5KB0 - chain A; structure by X-ray diffraction, 2.13 A resolution.

Chain A:
Name: Pb(II)Zn(II)(GRAND Coil Ser-L16CL30H)3+
Amino-acid sequence (36 residues; numbered 1 to 36; the number before each row is that of its first residue):
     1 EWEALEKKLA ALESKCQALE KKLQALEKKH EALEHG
Metal / ion sites: Zn2+ site 1: Lys-22, Glu-27, Glu-31, His-35; Zn2+ site 2 near His-30 (its only coordinating residue here)

Overview:
Lys-22, Glu-27, Glu-31 and His-35 form the Zn2+ site 1.
Chain A is Pb(II)Zn(II)(GRAND Coil Ser-L16CL30H)3+; the structure, Crystal Structure of a Tris-thiolate Pb(II)
Complex in a de Novo Three-stranded Coiled Coil Peptide, was determined by X-ray diffraction together with
5K92, 5KB1 and 5KB2 from the same study.
